7DXC - chains A and B of the 4 polymer chains in the assembly; structure by electron microscopy, 3.06 A resolution.

[Chain A (and B)]
Name: Short transient receptor potential channel 3
From: Homo sapiens
Notes: chain B of this document is another copy of the same molecule, construct and numbering; everything in this record applies to it too
UniProtKB: Q13507 (TRPC3_HUMAN); residues 1-836 here = UniProt positions 1-836
Chain sequence (836 residues; each row starts with the number of its first residue):
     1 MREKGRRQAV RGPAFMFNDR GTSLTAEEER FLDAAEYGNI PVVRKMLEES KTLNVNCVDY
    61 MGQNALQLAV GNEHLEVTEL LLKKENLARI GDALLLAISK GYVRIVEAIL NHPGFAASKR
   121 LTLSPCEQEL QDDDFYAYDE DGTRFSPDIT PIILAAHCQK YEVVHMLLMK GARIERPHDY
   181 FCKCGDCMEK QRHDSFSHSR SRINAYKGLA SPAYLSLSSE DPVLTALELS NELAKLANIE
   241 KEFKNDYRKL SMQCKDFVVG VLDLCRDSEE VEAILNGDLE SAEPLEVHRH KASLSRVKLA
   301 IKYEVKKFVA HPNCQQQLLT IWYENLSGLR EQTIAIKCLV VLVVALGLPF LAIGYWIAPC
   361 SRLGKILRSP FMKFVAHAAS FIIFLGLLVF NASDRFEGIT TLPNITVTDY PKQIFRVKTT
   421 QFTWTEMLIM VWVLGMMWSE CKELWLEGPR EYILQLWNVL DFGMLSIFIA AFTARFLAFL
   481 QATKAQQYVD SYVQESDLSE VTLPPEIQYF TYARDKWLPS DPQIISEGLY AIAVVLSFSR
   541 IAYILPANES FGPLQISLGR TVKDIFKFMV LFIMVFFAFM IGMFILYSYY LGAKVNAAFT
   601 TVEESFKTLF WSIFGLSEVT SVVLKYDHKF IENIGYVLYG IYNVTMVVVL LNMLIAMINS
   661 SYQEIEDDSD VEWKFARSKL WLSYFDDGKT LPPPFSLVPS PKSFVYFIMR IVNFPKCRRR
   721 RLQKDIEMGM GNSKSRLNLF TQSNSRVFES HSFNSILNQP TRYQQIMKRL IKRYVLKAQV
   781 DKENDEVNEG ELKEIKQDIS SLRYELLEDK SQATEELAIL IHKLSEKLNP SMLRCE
Unresolved in the structure: 1-21, 279-292, 663-666, 687-688, 700-758, 803-836
Metal / ion sites: Zn2+: His178, Cys182, Cys184, Cys187
Residues lining bound ligands:
  - 98R ([(2S)-2-[(E)-octadec-10-enoyl]oxy-3-oxidanyl-propyl] octadec-10-enoate), molecule 1: Leu558, Val562, Met569, Glu603, Phe606, Lys607, Phe610, Trp611
  - 98R, molecule 2: Asn633, Tyr636, Val637, Gly640, Ile641, Val644, Thr645

[How chain A and chain B interact]
Contacting residue pairs (98; chain A residue first):
  Cys265(A) with Phe196(B)
  Arg266(A) with Thr143(B), hydrogen bond (side chain-backbone); Phe145(B); Ser146(B); Pro147(B); Phe196(B)
  Asp267(A) with Asp194(B)
  Ser268(A) with Asp194(B), hydrogen bond (backbone-side chain)
  Val271(A) with Phe196(B), hydrophobic
  Pro312(A) with Phe243(B), hydrophobic
  Asn313(A) with Phe196(B)
  Gln316(A) with Phe196(B); Glu242(B)
  Leu319(A) with Glu242(B)
  Arg330(A) with Glu242(B), salt bridge
  Glu331(A) with Phe181(B)
  Ala392(A) with Phe584(B), hydrophobic; Ile585(B), hydrophobic
  Arg395(A) with Phe584(B); Ile585(B); Ser588(B), hydrogen bond; Tyr589(B), hydrogen bond; Thr600(B)
  Phe396(A) with Phe584(B); Thr601(B); Val602(B), hydrogen bond (backbone-backbone)
  Glu397(A) with Thr601(B)
  Gly398(A) with Thr601(B)
  Ile399(A) with Leu591(B), hydrophobic
  Pro403(A) with Tyr626(B)
  Asn404(A) with Tyr626(B), hydrogen bond
  Arg514(A) with Tyr589(B); Tyr590(B), hydrogen bond; Tyr626(B)
  Asp515(A) with Tyr626(B), hydrogen bond
  Trp517(A) with His628(B)
  Pro519(A) with Asp627(B); His628(B)
  Ile524(A) with Tyr590(B); His628(B); Phe630(B); Ile631(B)
  Ile525(A) with Phe630(B)
  Glu527(A) with Leu586(B)
  Gly528(A) with Leu586(B); Ile631(B); Ile634(B)
  Tyr530(A) with Ile585(B), hydrophobic
  Ala531(A) with Gly582(B); Leu586(B), hydrophobic
  Ile532(A) with Ile634(B), hydrophobic; Leu638(B), hydrophobic
  Val534(A) with Ile581(B), hydrophobic
  Val535(A) with Phe579(B), hydrophobic; Gly582(B); Leu638(B), hydrophobic
  Phe538(A) with Phe577(B), hydrophobic; Ala578(B), hydrophobic
  Glu549(A) with Lys241(B), salt bridge
  Phe551(A) with Val570(B), hydrophobic
  Leu554(A) with Lys567(B); Phe568(B), hydrophobic; Leu571(B), hydrophobic
  Ser557(A) with Asn652(B)
  Leu558(A) with Leu571(B), hydrophobic; Val648(B), hydrophobic; Asn652(B)
  Thr561(A) with Asn652(B)
  Val562(A) with Val648(B), hydrophobic
  Lys607(A) with Tyr636(B)
  Phe610(A) with Gly640(B); Val644(B), hydrophobic
  Trp611(A) with Val619(B), hydrophobic; Tyr636(B); Tyr639(B), hydrophobic; Gly640(B); Asn643(B)
  Phe614(A) with Asn643(B); Val644(B), hydrophobic; Val647(B), hydrophobic
  Leu616(A) with Ser617(B); Val619(B)
  Met653(A) with Leu651(B), hydrophobic
  Leu654(A) with Leu651(B), hydrophobic; Leu654(B), hydrophobic
  Met657(A) with Leu651(B), hydrophobic; Ile655(B), hydrophobic
  Ile658(A) with Ile655(B), hydrophobic; Ile658(B), hydrophobic
  Ser661(A) with Asn659(B), hydrogen bond
  Tyr662(A) with Asn659(B); Tyr662(B), hydrogen bond
  Arg769(A) with Asp141(B), salt bridge
  Asn788(A) with Glu789(B), hydrogen bond
  Glu791(A) with Leu792(B)
  Glu794(A) with Lys796(B), salt bridge
  Asp798(A) with Lys796(B), salt bridge; Ile799(B)
Other interface residues (no listed pair), chain A (68 interface residues in all): Glu269, Leu388, Val389, Leu518, Leu529, Ile541, Leu545, Ser550, Ile565, Leu650, Asp670, Ile795
Other interface residues (no listed pair), chain B (69 interface residues in all): Arg144, Tyr180, Ser197, Arg200, Ile239, Lys244, Asn245, Met574, Gly592, Glu603, Gly615, Lys793

[Overview]
Chain A and chain B form an interface of 68 and 69 residues respectively; the contacts include 11 hydrogen
bonds and 5 salt bridges. Polar contacts include Arg330(A)-Glu242(B), Glu549(A)-Lys241(B) and
Arg769(A)-Asp141(B). Chain A binds compound 98R. His178(A), Cys182(A), Cys184(A) and Cys187(A) coordinate
Zn2+.
Chain A and chain B are both Short transient receptor potential channel 3 (Homo sapiens); the structure,
Structure of TRPC3 at 3.06 angstrom in low calcium state, was determined by electron microscopy (same
publication as 7DXB, 7DXE, 7DXF, 7DXG and 7DXD).
